8QXL - chains A and D of the 4 polymer chains in the assembly; structure by electron microscopy, 2.82 A resolution.

[Chain A (and D)]
Name: Deoxynucleoside triphosphate triphosphohydrolase SAMHD1
Organism: Homo sapiens
Notes: chain D of this document is another copy of the same molecule, construct and numbering; everything in this record applies to it too
UniProt: Q9Y3Z3 (SAMH1_HUMAN); numbering as in UniProt (aligned over 1-626)
Chain sequence (626 residues; each row starts with the number of its first residue):
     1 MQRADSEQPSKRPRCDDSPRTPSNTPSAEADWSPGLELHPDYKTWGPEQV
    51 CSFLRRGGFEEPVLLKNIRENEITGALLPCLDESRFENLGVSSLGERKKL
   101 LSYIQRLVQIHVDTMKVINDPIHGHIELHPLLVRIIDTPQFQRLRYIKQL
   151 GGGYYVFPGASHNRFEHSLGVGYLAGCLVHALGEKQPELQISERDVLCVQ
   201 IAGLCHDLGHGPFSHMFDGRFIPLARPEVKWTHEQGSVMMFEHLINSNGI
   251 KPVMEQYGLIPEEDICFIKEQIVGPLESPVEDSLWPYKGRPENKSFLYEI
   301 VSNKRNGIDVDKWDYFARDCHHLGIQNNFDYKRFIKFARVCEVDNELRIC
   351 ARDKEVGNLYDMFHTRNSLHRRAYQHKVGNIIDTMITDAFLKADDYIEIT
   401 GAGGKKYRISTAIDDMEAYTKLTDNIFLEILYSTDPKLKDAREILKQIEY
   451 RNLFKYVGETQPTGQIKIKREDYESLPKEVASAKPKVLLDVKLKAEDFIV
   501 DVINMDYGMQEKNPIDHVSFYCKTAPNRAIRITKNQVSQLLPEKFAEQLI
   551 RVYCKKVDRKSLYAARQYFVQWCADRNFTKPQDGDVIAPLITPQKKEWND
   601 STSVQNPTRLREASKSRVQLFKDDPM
Disordered / not traced: 1-113, 277-284, 579-626
Disulfides: Cys341-Cys350
Metal / ion sites: Fe ion: His167, His206, Asp207, Asp311, Tyr315; Mg2+: Asp207 (together with triphosphate)
Ligand contacts:
  - triphosphate (3PO): Arg164, Asp207, His215, His233, Glu234, Asp311, Lys312, Tyr315, Arg366, His370
  - 2'-deoxycytidine (DCZ): Gln149, Leu150, Arg164, His215, Tyr315, Asp319, His370, Tyr374, Gln375
  - 2'-deoxyadenosine 5'-triphosphate (DTP), molecule 1: Val117, Ile118, Asn119, His125
  - 2'-deoxyadenosine 5'-triphosphate (DTP), molecule 2: Val156, Phe157, Ile325, Arg372, His376
  - 2'-deoxyadenosine 5'-triphosphate (DTP), molecule 3: Arg333, Arg352, Lys354, Asn358, Lys523
  - GTP (guanosine-5'-triphosphate), molecule 1: Lys116, Val117, Ile118, Val133, Ile136, Asp137, Gln142, Arg145, Phe165
  - GTP, molecule 2: Tyr155, Val156, Val378, Arg451, Leu453, Lys455
UniProt features mapped onto this chain:
  - active site: His233
  - binding site (GTP): Lys116, Val117, Asp137, Gln142, Arg145, Arg451, Lys455, Lys523
  - binding site (dATP): Asn119, Gln149, Val156, Arg164, His210, His215, Lys312, Tyr315, Asp319, Arg333, Arg352, Lys354, Asn358, Arg366, Gln375, His376, Lys377, Lys523
  - binding site (dCTP): Asn119, Gln149, Val156, Arg164, His210, His215, Lys312, Tyr315, Asp319, Arg333, Arg352, Lys354, Arg366, Arg372, Gln375, His376, Lys377, Lys523
  - binding site (dGTP): Asn119, Gln149, Leu150, Val156, Arg164, Lys312, Tyr315, Asp319, Arg333, Arg352, Lys354, Asn358, Arg366, Tyr374, Gln375, His376, Lys377, Lys523
  - binding site (dTTP): Asn119, Gln149, Val156, Arg164, His210, His215, Lys312, Tyr315, Asp319, Arg333, Arg352, Lys354, Gln375, His376, Lys377, Lys523
  - binding site (Mn(2+)): His167, His206, Asp207, Asp311
  - modified residue: Met1 (N-acetylmethionine), Ser18 (Phosphoserine), Thr21 (Phosphothreonine), Thr25 (Phosphothreonine), Ser33 (Phosphoserine), Ser93 (Phosphoserine), Thr592 (Microbial infection: Phosphothreonine)
  - cross-link (Glycyl lysine isopeptide (Lys-Gly)): Lys467 (interchain with G-Cter in SUMO2), Lys469 (interchain with G-Cter in SUMO2), Lys492 (interchain with G-Cter in SUMO2), Lys622 (interchain with G-Cter in SUMO2)
  - natural variant: Asp120 to His123 (deletion: In AGS5), His123 (H123P: In AGS5), Arg143 (R143C: In AGS5; R143H: In AGS5), Arg145 (R145Q: In AGS5), His167 (H167Y: In AGS5), Ile201 (I201N: In AGS5 and CHBL2), Gly209 (G209S: In AGS5), Met254 (M254V: In AGS5), Arg290 (R290H: In AGS5), Leu369 (L369S: In AGS5), Met385 (M385V: In AGS5), Ile448 (I448T: In AGS5), 1 further natural variant entry in UniProt
  - mutagenesis: Leu77 (L77F: Increased stability of the tetramer and increased deoxynucleoside triphosphate (dNTPase) activity; when associated with F-77 and F-80 and R-111), Cys80 (C80F: Increased stability of the tetramer and increased deoxynucleoside triphosphate (dNTPase) activity; when associated with F-77 and R-111), His111 (H111R: Increased stability of the tetramer and increased deoxynucleoside triphosphate (dNTPase) activity; when associated with F-77 and F-80), Asp137 (D137A: Impairs homotetramerization and nearly abolishes dNTPase activity), Gln142 (Q142E/A: Impairs homotetramerization and nearly abolishes dNTPase activity; when associated with K-145), Arg143 (R143A: Abolished ability to restrict infection by viruses), Arg145 (R145A: Impairs homotetramerization and nearly abolishes dNTPase activity. Abolished ability to restrict infection by viruses; R145K: Impairs homotetramerization and nearly abolishes dNTPase activity ...), Gln149 (Q149A: Abolished dNTPase activity without affecting homotetramerization. Abolished dNTPase activity; when associated with A-319), Arg164 (R164A: Abolished ability to restrict infection by viruses), His167 (H167A: Abolished ability to restrict infection by viruses), His206 to Asp207 (Abolishes zinc binding and dNTPase activity. Does not affect ability to promote DNA end resection at stalled replication forks), His206 (H206A: Abolished ability to restrict infection by viruses), 33 further mutagenesis entries in UniProt
What the authors report for this chain:
  - conformationally variable residues (loop rearrangement, order/disorder transition, side-chain flip): Tyr315, Pro462, Tyr507 to Phe545
  - self-association interface (contacts with another copy of this molecule); pairs are residue here / residue on that copy: Glu547-Ser538 (hydrogen bond)
  - catalytic residues: His215
  - mutagenesis - R164A, H215A: abolished catalytic activity
  - mutagenesis - R366A (300-fold), Q375A (15 to 20-fold), Q375N (15 to 20-fold): decreased catalytic activity

[How chain A and chain D interact]
Contacting residue pairs (6; chain A residue first):
  His125(A) - Asp330(D)
  His125(A) - Arg333(D)  hydrogen bond
  Glu127(A) - Lys336(D)  salt bridge
  Arg333(A) - His125(D)  hydrogen bond
  Lys336(A) - His125(D)  hydrogen bond (side chain-backbone)
  Lys336(A) - Glu127(D)

[Overview]
4 residues of chain A and 5 residues of chain D are in contact; the contacts include 3 hydrogen bonds and 1
salt bridge. Polar pairs include Glu127(A)-Lys336(D), His125(A)-Arg333(D) and Lys336(A)-His125(D). The paper
reports the catalytic residue His215(A); R366A, Q375A and Q375N of chain A reduce catalytic activity; 5
substitutions were tested in all.
Chain A and chain D are both Deoxynucleoside triphosphate triphosphohydrolase SAMHD1 (Homo sapiens); the
structure, Cryo-EM structure of tetrameric human SAMHD1 State II - Hemi-relaxed, was determined by electron
microscopy, deposited together with 8QXJ, 8QXK, 8QXM, 8QXN and 8QXO.
